PDB entry 5S9L | X-ray diffraction, 1.90 A resolution | chain A

Chain A:
Molecule: Isoform 2 of Ectonucleotide pyrophosphatase/phosphodiesterase family member 2
From: Rattus norvegicus
Notes: EC 3.1.4.39
Reference sequence: Q64610 (ENPP2_RAT), isoform Q64610-2; residue numbers follow UniProt; this construct covers 28-862
Amino-acid sequence (846 residues; each row starts with the number of its first residue):
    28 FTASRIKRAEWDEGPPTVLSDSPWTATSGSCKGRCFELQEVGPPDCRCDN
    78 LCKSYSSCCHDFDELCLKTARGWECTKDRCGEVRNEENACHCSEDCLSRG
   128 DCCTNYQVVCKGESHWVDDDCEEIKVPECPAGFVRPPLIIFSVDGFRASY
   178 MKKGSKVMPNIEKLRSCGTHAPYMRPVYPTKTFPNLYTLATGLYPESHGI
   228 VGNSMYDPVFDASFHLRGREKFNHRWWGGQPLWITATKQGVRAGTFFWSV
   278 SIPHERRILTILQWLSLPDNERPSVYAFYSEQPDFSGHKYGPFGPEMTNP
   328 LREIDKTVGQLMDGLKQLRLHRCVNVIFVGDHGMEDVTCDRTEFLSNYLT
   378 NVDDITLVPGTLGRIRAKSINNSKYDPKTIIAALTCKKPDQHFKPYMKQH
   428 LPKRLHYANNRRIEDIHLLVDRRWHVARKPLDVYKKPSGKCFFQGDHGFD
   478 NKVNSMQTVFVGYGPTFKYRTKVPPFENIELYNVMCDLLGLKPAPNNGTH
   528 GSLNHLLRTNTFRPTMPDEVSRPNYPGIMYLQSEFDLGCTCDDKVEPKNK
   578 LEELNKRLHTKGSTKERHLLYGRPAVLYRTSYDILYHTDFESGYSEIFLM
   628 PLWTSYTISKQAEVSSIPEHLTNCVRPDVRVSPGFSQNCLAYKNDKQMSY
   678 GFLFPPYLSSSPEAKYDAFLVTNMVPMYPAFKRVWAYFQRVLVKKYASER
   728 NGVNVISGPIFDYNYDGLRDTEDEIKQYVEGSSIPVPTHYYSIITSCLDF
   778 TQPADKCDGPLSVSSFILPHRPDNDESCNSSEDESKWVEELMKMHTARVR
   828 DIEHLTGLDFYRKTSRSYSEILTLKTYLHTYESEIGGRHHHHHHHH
Disordered / not traced: 28-50, 464-467, 574-575, 862-873
Differences from the reference sequence: engineered mutation Ala53 (Asn in Q64610), Ala410 (Asn in Q64610), Thr591 (Arg in Q64610); expression tag (863-873)
Disulfides: Cys58-Cys75, Cys62-Cys93, Cys73-Cys86, Cys79-Cys85, Cys102-Cys119, Cys107-Cys137, Cys117-Cys130, Cys123-Cys129, Cys148-Cys194, Cys156-Cys350, Cys366-Cys468, Cys413-Cys805, Cys566-Cys666, Cys568-Cys651, Cys774-Cys784
Covalently attached groups: N-acetylglucosamine (NAG) linked to Asn524
Ion coordination: Ca2+ site 1: Asp171, Thr209, Asp358; Zn2+: Asp311, His315, His474 (together with 6ZO); K+: Tyr669, Asp672, Met675 (together with acetate ion); Ca2+ site 2: Asp739, Asn741, Asp743, Leu745, Asp747; Na+: Asn801, Ser804, Ser807
Residues lining bound ligands: 6ZO ((3,5-dichlorophenyl)methyl 4-[3-oxo-3-(2-oxo-2,3-dihydro-1,3-benzoxazol-6-yl)propyl]piperazine-1-carboxylate): Ile167, Ser169, Asp171, Thr209, Phe210, Leu213, Tyr214, Leu216, Ala217, Asn230, Leu243, Trp260, Phe273, Phe274, Trp275, Ala304, Tyr306, Asp311, His315, Asp473, His474
Reported in the primary citation:
  - binding site for 6ZO: Trp275

In short:
Bound to chain A: compound 6ZO. Covalently linked N-acetylglucosamine: at Asn524. Asp171, Thr209 and Asp358
coordinate Ca2+ site 1. Asp311, His315 and His474 form the Zn2+ site. The paper reports a binding site for 6ZO
at Trp275.
Chain A is Isoform 2 of Ectonucleotide pyrophosphatase/phosphodiesterase family member 2 (Rattus norvegicus);
the structure, AUTOTAXIN, 4-[3-Oxo-3-(2-oxo-2,3-dihydro-benzooxazol-6-yl)-propyl]-piperazine-1-carboxylic acid
3,5-dichloro-benzyl ester, 1.90A, P212121, Rfree=19.1%, was determined by X-ray diffraction together with 5S9M
and 5S9N from the same study.
